PDB entry 7Y61 | electron microscopy, 5.60 A resolution (low resolution: residue-level contacts below are approximate; hydrogen-bond / salt-bridge calls are withheld) | chains E and F of the 14 polymer chains in the assembly

# Chain E
Name: Histone H3.1
From: Homo sapiens
UniProtKB: P68431 (H31_HUMAN); residues 0-135 here correspond to UniProt positions 1-136 (UniProt number = residue number + 1)
Amino-acid sequence (136 residues; each row starts with the number of its first residue; numbering starts at 0):
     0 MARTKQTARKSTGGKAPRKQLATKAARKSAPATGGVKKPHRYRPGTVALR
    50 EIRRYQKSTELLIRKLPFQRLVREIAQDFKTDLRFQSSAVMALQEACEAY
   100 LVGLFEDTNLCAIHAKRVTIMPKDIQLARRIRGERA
Unresolved in the structure: 0-60, 135
Curated features (UniProtKB/Swiss-Prot):
  - modified residue: Arg2 (Asymmetric dimethylarginine), Thr3 (Phosphothreonine), Lys4 (Allysine), Gln5 (5-glutamyl dopamine), Thr6 (Phosphothreonine), Arg8 (Citrulline), Lys9 (N6,N6,N6-trimethyllysine), Ser10 (ADP-ribosylserine), Thr11 (Phosphothreonine), Lys14 (N6-(2-hydroxyisobutyryl)lysine), Arg17 (Asymmetric dimethylarginine), Lys18 (N6-(2-hydroxyisobutyryl)lysine), Lys23 (N6-(2-hydroxyisobutyryl)lysine), Arg26 (Citrulline), Lys27 (N6,N6,N6-trimethyllysine), Ser28 (ADP-ribosylserine), Lys36 (N6,N6,N6-trimethyllysine), Lys37 (N6-methyllysine), Tyr41 (Phosphotyrosine), Lys56 (N6,N6,N6-trimethyllysine) and 8 more in UniProt
  - lipidation: Lys18 (N6-decanoyllysine)

# Chain F
Name: Histone H4
From: Homo sapiens
UniProtKB: P62805 (H4_HUMAN); residues 0-102 here correspond to UniProt positions 1-103 (UniProt number = residue number + 1)
Amino-acid sequence (103 residues; each row starts with the number of its first residue; numbering starts at 0):
     0 MSGRGKGGKGLGKGGAKRHRKVLRDNIQGITKPAIRRLARRGGVKRISGL
    50 IYEETRGVLKVFLENVIRDAVTYTEHAKRKTVTAMDVVYALKRQGRTLYG
   100 FGG
Unresolved in the structure: 0-23, 98-102
Curated features (UniProtKB/Swiss-Prot):
  - DNA-binding region: Lys16 to Lys20
  - modified residue: Ser1 (N-acetylserine), Arg3 (Asymmetric dimethylarginine), Lys5 (N6-(2-hydroxyisobutyryl)lysine), Lys8 (N6-(2-hydroxyisobutyryl)lysine), Lys12 (N6-(2-hydroxyisobutyryl)lysine), Lys16 (N6-(2-hydroxyisobutyryl)lysine), Lys20 (N6,N6,N6-trimethyllysine), Lys31 (N6-(2-hydroxyisobutyryl)lysine), Lys44 (N6-(2-hydroxyisobutyryl)lysine), Ser47 (Phosphoserine), Tyr51 (Phosphotyrosine), Lys59 (N6-(2-hydroxyisobutyryl)lysine), Lys77 (N6-(2-hydroxyisobutyryl)lysine), Lys79 (N6-(2-hydroxyisobutyryl)lysine), Thr80 (Phosphothreonine), Tyr88 (Phosphotyrosine), Lys91 (N6-(2-hydroxyisobutyryl)lysine)
  - cross-link (Glycyl lysine isopeptide (Lys-Gly)): Lys12 (interchain with G-Cter in SUMO2), Lys20 (interchain with G-Cter in SUMO2), Lys31 (interchain with G-Cter in SUMO2), Lys59 (interchain with G-Cter in SUMO2), Lys79 (interchain with G-Cter in SUMO2), Lys91 (interchain with G-Cter in SUMO2)

# Interface between chain E and chain F
Residue-residue contacts (7; chain E residue first):
  Leu82(E) with Lys79(F)
  Arg83(E) with Lys79(F); Thr80(F); Val81(F)
  Ala88(E) with Ala83(F)
  Val117(E) with Arg45(F)
  Thr118(E) with Arg45(F)
Interface residues without a listed pair, chain E (7 interface residues in all): Gln85, Ile119

# Summary
The interface between chain E and chain F involves 7 residues on one side and 5 on the other. From UniProt: a
DNA-binding region on chain F.
Here chain E is Histone H3.1 and chain F is Histone H4, both from Homo sapiens. Entry 7Y61 (Cryo-EM structure
of the two CAF1LCs bound right-handed Di-tetrasome) was determined by electron microscopy, deposited together
with 7Y5K, 7Y5L, 7Y5O, 7Y5U, 7Y5V, 7Y5W and 4 further entries.
